PDB entry 4J4B | X-ray diffraction, 1.90 A resolution | chain A

[Chain A]
Name: PylD
From: Methanosarcina barkeri
Notes: EC 1.4.1.-
Reference sequence: Q46E80 (Q46E80_METBF); residues 1-259 here correspond to UniProt positions 5-263 (UniProt number = residue number + 4)
Chain sequence (259 residues; row label = number of the first residue in the row):
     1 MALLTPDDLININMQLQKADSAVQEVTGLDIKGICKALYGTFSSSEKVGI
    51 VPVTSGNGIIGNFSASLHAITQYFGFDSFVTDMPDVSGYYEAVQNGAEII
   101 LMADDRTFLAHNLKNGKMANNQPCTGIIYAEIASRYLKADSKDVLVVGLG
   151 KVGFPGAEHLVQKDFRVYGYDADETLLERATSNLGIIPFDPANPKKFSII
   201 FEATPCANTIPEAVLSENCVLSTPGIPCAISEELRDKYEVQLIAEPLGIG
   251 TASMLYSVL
UniProt features mapped onto this chain:
  - binding site (L-pyrrolysine): L4, V53, I60, A103
  - binding site (NAD(+)): K151, V152, D171, C206, P224, I226, E245
Metal / ion sites: Na+: E202, T204, C206; Mg2+: E245 (together with NADH)
Small-molecule neighbours:
  - 0TF (N~6~-D-ornithyl-L-lysine): A2, L3, L4, V51, P52, V53, G58, I59, I60, F63, A103, D104, D105, F108, N121, P246, L247
  - NADH (NAI; 1,4-dihydronicotinamide adenine dinucleotide): A2, N121, Q122, T125, Y129, V147, G148, L149, G150, K151, V152, G153, Y170, D171, A172, D173, L176, A203, T204, P205, C206, T209, P224, G225, I226, E245, P246, L247, G250

[In short]
Chain A binds NADH and compound 0TF. The Na+ site is built by E202, T204 and C206. UniProt lists 4
L-pyrrolysine-binding residues and 7 NAD+-binding residues.
Chain A is PylD (Methanosarcina barkeri); the structure, PylD in complex with L-lysine-Ne-D-ornithine and
NADH, was determined by X-ray diffraction (same publication as 4J43, 4J49 and 4J4H).
